Entry 6NJ5 (X-ray diffraction, 1.25 A resolution); this record covers chain A.

Chain A:
Protein: Carbonic anhydrase 2
Organism: Homo sapiens
Notes: EC 4.2.1.1
UniProtKB: P00918 (CAH2_HUMAN); the author numbering skips numbers that UniProt does not, so the offset changes along the chain: 2-124 = UniProt 3-125; 126-260 = UniProt 126-260
Sequence (266 residues; each row starts with the number of its first residue; note: 1 number in that range is skipped by the numbering (no residue carries it; nothing is unmodelled there); numbering starts at 0):
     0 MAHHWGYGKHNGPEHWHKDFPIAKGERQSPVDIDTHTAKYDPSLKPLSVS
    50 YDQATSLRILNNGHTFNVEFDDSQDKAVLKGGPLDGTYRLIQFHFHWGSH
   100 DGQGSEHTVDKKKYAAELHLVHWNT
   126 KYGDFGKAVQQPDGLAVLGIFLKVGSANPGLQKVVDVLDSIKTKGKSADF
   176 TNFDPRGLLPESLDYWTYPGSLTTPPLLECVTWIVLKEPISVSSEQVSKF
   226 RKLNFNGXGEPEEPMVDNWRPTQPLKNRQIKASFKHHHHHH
Not modelled in the structure: 0
Sequence notes: initiating methionine (0); expression tag (1, 261-266); engineered mutation Thr64 (Ala65 in P00918), His99 (Leu100 in P00918), Asn153 (Lys in P00918), Ser223 (Leu in P00918), DJD_233 (Glu in P00918), Pro239 (Leu in P00918), Thr247 (Ala in P00918)
Modified residues: DJD (4-(6-methyl-1,2,4,5-tetrazin-3-yl)-L-phenylalanine) at position 233
Bound ions: Zn2+: His93, His95, His118
UniProt features mapped onto this chain:
  - active site: His63 (Proton donor/acceptor)
  - binding site (Zn(2+)): His93, His95, His118
  - binding site (substrate): Thr198, Thr199
  - site: Tyr6 (Fine-tunes the proton-transfer properties of H-64), Asn61 (Fine-tunes the proton-transfer properties of H-64), Asn66 (Fine-tunes the proton-transfer properties of H-64), Gln91 (Involved in the binding of some activators, including histamine and L-histidine)
  - modified residue (Phosphoserine): Ser165, Ser172

Overview:
His93, His95 and His118 form the Zn2+ site. UniProt lists active-site residue His63, 3 Zn2+-binding residues
and substrate-binding residues Thr198 and Thr199.
Chain A is Carbonic anhydrase 2 (Homo sapiens); the structure, Thermostable variant of human carbonic
anhydrase II with disordered tetrazine 2.0 at site 233, was determined by X-ray diffraction, deposited
together with 6NJ2, 6NJ3, 6NJ4 and 6NJ6.
